Entry 7STE (electron microscopy, 2.73 A resolution); this record covers chains C and D of the 5 polymer chains in the assembly.

# Chain C
Name: Replication factor C subunit 3
From: Saccharomyces cerevisiae (strain ATCC 204508 / S288c)
UniProt: P38629 (RFC3_YEAST); residue numbers follow UniProt; this construct covers 1-339
Chain sequence (339 residues; numbered 1 to 339; the number before each row is that of its first residue):
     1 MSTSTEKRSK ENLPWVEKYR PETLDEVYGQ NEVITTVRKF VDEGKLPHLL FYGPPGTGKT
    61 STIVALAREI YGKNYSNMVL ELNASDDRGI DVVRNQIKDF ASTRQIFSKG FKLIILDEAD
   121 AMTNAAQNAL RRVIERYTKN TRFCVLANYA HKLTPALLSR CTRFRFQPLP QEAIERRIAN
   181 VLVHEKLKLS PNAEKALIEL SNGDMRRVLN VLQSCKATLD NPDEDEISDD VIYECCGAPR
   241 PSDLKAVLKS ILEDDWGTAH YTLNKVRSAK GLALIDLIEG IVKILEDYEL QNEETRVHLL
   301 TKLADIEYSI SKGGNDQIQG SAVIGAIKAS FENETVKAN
Disordered / not traced: 1-11, 336-339
Ligand contacts: ADP (adenosine-5'-diphosphate): W15, V16, Y19, R20, P21, E26, V27, Y28, Q30, P55, G56, T57, G58, K59, T60, S61, L169, R177, M205, R206, L209
Curated features (UniProtKB/Swiss-Prot):
  - binding site (ATP): V16 to Y19, R20, Y28, G53 to S61, N148, R206
  - modified residue: S2 (N-acetylserine)

# Chain D
Name: Replication factor C subunit 2
From: Saccharomyces cerevisiae (strain ATCC 204508 / S288c)
UniProt: P40348 (RFC2_YEAST); residues 1-353 here = UniProt positions 1-353
Chain sequence (353 residues; each row starts with the number of its first residue):
     1 MFEGFGPNKK RKISKLAAEQ SLAQQPWVEK YRPKNLDEVT AQDHAVTVLK KTLKSANLPH
    61 MLFYGPPGTG KTSTILALTK ELYGPDLMKS RILELNASDE RGISIVREKV KNFARLTVSK
   121 PSKHDLENYP CPPYKIIILD EADSMTADAQ SALRRTMETY SGVTRFCLIC NYVTRIIDPL
   181 ASRCSKFRFK ALDASNAIDR LRFISEQENV KCDDGVLERI LDISAGDLRR GITLLQSASK
   241 GAQYLGDGKN ITSTQVEELA GVVPHDILIE IVEKVKSGDF DEIKKYVNTF MKSGWSAASV
   301 VNQLHEYYIT NDNFDTNFKN QISWLLFTTD SRLNNGTNEH IQLLNLLVKI SQL
Disordered / not traced: 1-23, 100-102
Ligand contacts: ADP (adenosine-5'-diphosphate): W27, V28, Y31, R32, P33, E38, V39, T40, Q42, P67, G68, T69, G70, K71, T72, S73, L192, R200, L228, R229, I232
Curated features (UniProtKB/Swiss-Prot):
  - binding site (ATP): V28, R32, G65 to S73, N171, R229
  - modified residue: M1 (N-acetylmethionine)

# Chain C / chain D interface
Contacting residue pairs - 61 pairs, chain C then chain D:
  S85(C) - R155(D)  hydrogen bond
  D87(C) - K111(D)  salt bridge
  D87(C) - R155(D)
  D87(C) - T159(D)  hydrogen bond
  E118(C) - R155(D)  salt bridge
  R207(C) - D178(D)  salt bridge
  V211(C) - S182(D)
  S214(C) - S182(D)  hydrogen bond (side chain-backbone)
  E234(C) - Y64(D)  hydrogen bond
  E234(C) - K186(D)  hydrogen bond (backbone-side chain)
  C235(C) - A181(D)
  C235(C) - S182(D)  hydrogen bond
  C235(C) - K186(D)  hydrogen bond (backbone-side chain)
  C236(C) - D178(D)
  G237(C) - V173(D)
  G237(C) - T174(D)
  G237(C) - K186(D)
  W256(C) - T316(D)
  W256(C) - K319(D)
  W256(C) - N320(D)
  R267(C) - Y172(D)  hydrogen bond
  S268(C) - P66(D)
  A269(C) - R188(D)  hydrogen bond (backbone-side chain)
  K270(C) - R188(D)
  G271(C) - N171(D)
  G271(C) - Y172(D)
  G271(C) - V173(D)  hydrogen bond (backbone-backbone)
  G271(C) - T174(D)
  L272(C) - Y172(D)
  L272(C) - T174(D)
  A273(C) - Y172(D)
  A273(C) - T174(D)  hydrogen bond (backbone-side chain)
  A273(C) - R175(D)
  D276(C) - T174(D)  hydrogen bond
  D276(C) - R175(D)  salt bridge
  K302(C) - W324(D)
  D305(C) - F327(D)
  I306(C) - F327(D)  hydrophobic
  S309(C) - F327(D)
  S309(C) - S331(D)
  K312(C) - N334(D)  hydrogen bond (backbone-side chain)
  G313(C) - N334(D)  hydrogen bond (backbone-side chain)
  G314(C) - D330(D)
  N315(C) - N302(D)  hydrogen bond
  N315(C) - D330(D)  hydrogen bond (backbone-side chain)
  D316(C) - Y172(D)  hydrogen bond
  Q317(C) - H305(D)
  I318(C) - V301(D)  hydrophobic
  I318(C) - H305(D)
  I318(C) - L326(D)
  I318(C) - F327(D)  hydrophobic
  S321(C) - H305(D)  hydrogen bond
  S321(C) - I309(D)
  S321(C) - S323(D)
  A322(C) - S323(D)
  A322(C) - F327(D)  hydrophobic
  G325(C) - N320(D)
  G325(C) - S323(D)
  K328(C) - N320(D)
  A329(C) - N320(D)
  E332(C) - N320(D)  hydrogen bond
Other interface residues (no listed pair), chain C (42 interface residues in all): D86, A238, P239, H260, I275, Q319
Other interface residues (no listed pair), chain D (32 interface residues in all): T156, N317, N335

# Overview
42 residues of chain C face 32 of chain D across their interface, with 19 hydrogen bonds and 4 salt bridges.
Among the polar pairs are D87(C)-K111(D), E118(C)-R155(D) and R207(C)-D178(D). Ligands of chain C: ADP. Bound
to chain D: ADP.
Here chain C is Replication factor C subunit 3 and chain D is Replication factor C subunit 2, both from
Saccharomyces cerevisiae (strain ATCC 204508 / S288c). Entry 7STE (Rad24-RFC ADP state) was determined by
electron microscopy (same publication as 7ST9 and 7STB).
